1ASQ - chains A and B; structure by X-ray diffraction, 2.32 A resolution.

# Chain A (and B)
Protein: Ascorbate oxidase
Organism: Cucurbita pepo
Notes: EC 1.10.3.3; chain B of this document is another copy of the same molecule, construct and numbering; everything in this record applies to it too
Reference sequence: P37064 (ASO_CUCPM); residues 1-552 here = UniProt positions 1-552
Amino-acid sequence (552 residues; row label = number of the first residue in the row):
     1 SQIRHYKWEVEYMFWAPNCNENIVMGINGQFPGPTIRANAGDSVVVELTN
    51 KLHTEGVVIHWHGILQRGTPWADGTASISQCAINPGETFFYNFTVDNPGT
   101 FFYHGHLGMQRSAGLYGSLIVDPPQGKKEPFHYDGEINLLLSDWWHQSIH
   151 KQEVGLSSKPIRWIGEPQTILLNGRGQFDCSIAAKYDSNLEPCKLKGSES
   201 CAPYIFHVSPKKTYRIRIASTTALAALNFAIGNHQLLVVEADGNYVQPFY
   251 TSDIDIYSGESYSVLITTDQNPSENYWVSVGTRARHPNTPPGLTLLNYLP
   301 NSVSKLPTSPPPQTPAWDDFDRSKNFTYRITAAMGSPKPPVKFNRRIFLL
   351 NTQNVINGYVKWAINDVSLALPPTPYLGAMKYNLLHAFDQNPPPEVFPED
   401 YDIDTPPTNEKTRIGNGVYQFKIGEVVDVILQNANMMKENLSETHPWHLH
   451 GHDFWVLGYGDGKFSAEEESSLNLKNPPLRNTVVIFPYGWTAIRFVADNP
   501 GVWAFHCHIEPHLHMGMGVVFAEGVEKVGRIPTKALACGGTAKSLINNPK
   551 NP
Disulfides: Cys19-Cys201, Cys81-Cys538, Cys180-Cys193
Glycans and other covalent adducts: N-acetylglucosamine (NAG) linked to Asn92
Bound ions: Cu ion site 1: His60, His448 (together with hydroxide ion); Cu ion site 2: His62, His104, His508; Cu ion site 3: His106, His450, His506 (together with azide ion); Cu ion site 4: His286 (shared with His286(B) of chain B); Cu ion site 5: His445, Cys507, His512
Ligand contacts: hydroxide ion (OH): His60, Trp61, His62, Gly63, Ile64, His448, Leu449, His450, Gly451

# Chain A / chain B interface
Residue-residue contacts (13; chain A residue first):
  Ile161(A) - Ser188(B)
  Arg162(A) - Glu191(B)  salt bridge
  Trp163(A) - Asn189(B)
  Tyr186(A) - Lys438(B)
  Asp187(A) - Lys438(B)  salt bridge
  Ser188(A) - Ile161(B)
  Asn189(A) - Trp163(B)
  Glu191(A) - Ile161(B)
  Glu191(A) - Arg162(B)
  Asn288(A) - Asn288(B)  hydrogen bond
  Val360(A) - Ser188(B)
  Lys438(A) - Tyr186(B)
  Lys438(A) - Asp187(B)  salt bridge
Interface residues without a listed pair, chain A (14 interface residues in all): Arg285, His286, Pro310
Interface residues without a listed pair, chain B (14 interface residues in all): Arg285, His286, Val360, Glu439

# In short
Chain A and chain B each contribute 14 residues to their interface, with 1 hydrogen bond and 3 salt bridges.
Polar pairs include Arg162(A)-Glu191(B), Asp187(A)-Lys438(B) and Asn288(A)-Asn288(B). Ligands of chain A:
hydroxide ion. Covalently linked N-acetylglucosamine: at Asn92(A).
Both chains are Ascorbate oxidase (Cucurbita pepo). Entry 1ASQ (X-ray structures and mechanistic implications
of three functional derivatives of ascorbate oxidase from zucchini: reduced-, peroxide- ...) was determined by
X-ray diffraction, deposited together with 1ASO and 1ASP.
